PDB entry 3L2P | X-ray diffraction, 3.00 A resolution | chains A and B of the 4 polymer chains in the assembly

Chain A:
Name: DNA ligase 3
Organism: Homo sapiens
Notes: EC 6.5.1.1
UniProtKB: P49916 (DNLI3_HUMAN); residues 170-746 here correspond to UniProt positions 257-833 (UniProt number = residue number + 87)
Sequence (579 residues; each row starts with the number of its first residue):
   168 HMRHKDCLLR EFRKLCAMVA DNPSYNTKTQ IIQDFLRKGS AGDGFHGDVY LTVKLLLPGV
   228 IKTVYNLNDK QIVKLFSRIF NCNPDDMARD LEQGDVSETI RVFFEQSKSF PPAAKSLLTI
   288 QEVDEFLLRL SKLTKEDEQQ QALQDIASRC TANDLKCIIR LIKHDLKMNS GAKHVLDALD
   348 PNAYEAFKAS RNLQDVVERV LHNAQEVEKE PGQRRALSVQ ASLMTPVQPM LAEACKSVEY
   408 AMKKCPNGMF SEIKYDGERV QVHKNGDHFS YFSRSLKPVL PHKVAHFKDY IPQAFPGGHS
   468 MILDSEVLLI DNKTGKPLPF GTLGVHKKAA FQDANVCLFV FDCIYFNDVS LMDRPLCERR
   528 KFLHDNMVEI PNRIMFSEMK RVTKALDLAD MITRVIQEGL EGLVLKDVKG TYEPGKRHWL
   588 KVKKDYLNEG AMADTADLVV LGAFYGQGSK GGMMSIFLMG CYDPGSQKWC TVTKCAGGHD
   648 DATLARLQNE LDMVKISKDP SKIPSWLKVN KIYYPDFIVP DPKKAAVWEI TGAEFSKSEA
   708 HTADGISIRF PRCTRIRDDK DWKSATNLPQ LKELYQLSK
Disordered / not traced: 207-213, 376-383, 596-598, 666-691
Covalently attached groups: adenosine monophosphate (AMP) linked to Lys421
Sequence notes: expression tag (168-169)
Small-molecule neighbours: adenosine monophosphate (AMP): Met397, Leu398, Ala399, Glu419, Ile420, Tyr422, Arg426, Glu473, Phe508, Val571, Lys573, Trp586, Lys588, Lys590
UniProt features mapped onto this chain:
  - region (Interaction with DNA): Pro190 to Asn193, Val231 to Asp236, Thr301 to Asp304, Lys334 to Lys340
  - active site: Lys421 (N6-AMP-lysine intermediate)
  - binding site (ATP): Glu419, Arg426, Arg441, Lys573, Arg584, Lys588
  - binding site (Mg(2+)): Glu473, Glu568
Reported in the primary citation:
  - binding site for adenosine monophosphate: Lys421
  - catalytic residues: Lys421
  - conformationally variable residues (order/disorder transition): Ser207 to His213, Lys376 to Ala383, Asp666 to Lys691
  - mutagenesis - K323E: decreased catalytic activity on blunt-end DNA ligation
  - mutagenesis - R327E: abolished catalytic activity on blunt-end joining
  - mutagenesis - K323E, R327E: unchanged catalytic activity (DNA nick-joining activity)
  - mutagenesis - R180E, A187E, C324Y: unchanged catalytic activity on blunt-end joining
  - contacts within the chain: Glu265-Lys323 (salt bridge), Asp262-Arg327 (salt bridge)
  - mutagenesis - D262R/R327E, E265K/K323E: decreased catalytic activity (blunt-end DNA joining activity)

Chain B:
Molecule: 11-nt DNA strand
Sequence (11 nucleotides; numbered 1 to 11; the number before each row is that of its first residue):
     1 CGGGATGCGT C

Chain A / chain B interface:
Residue-residue contacts (23):
  Val231(A) - DC8(B)  phosphate contact
  Val231(A) - DG9(B)  phosphate contact
  Asn233(A) - DG7(B)  phosphate contact
  Asn233(A) - DC8(B)  hydrogen bond to the phosphate
  Leu234(A) - DG7(B)  phosphate contact
  Leu234(A) - DC8(B)  phosphate contact
  Asn235(A) - DG7(B)  hydrogen bond to the phosphate
  Lys237(A) - DT6(B)  phosphate contact
  Lys237(A) - DG7(B)  phosphate contact
  Gln238(A) - DT6(B)  phosphate contact
  Gln238(A) - DG7(B)  hydrogen bond to the phosphate
  Gly424(A) - DC11(B)  sugar contact
  Glu425(A) - DT10(B)  sugar contact
  Glu425(A) - DC11(B)  phosphate contact
  Arg426(A) - DC11(B)  hydrogen bond to the phosphate
  Ser440(A) - DT10(B)  hydrogen bond to the phosphate
  Arg441(A) - DC11(B)  phosphate contact
  Ser442(A) - DT10(B)  hydrogen bond to the phosphate
  Lys444(A) - DG9(B)  salt bridge to the phosphate
  Lys444(A) - DT10(B)  phosphate contact
  Phe487(A) - DT10(B)  base contact
  Phe487(A) - DC11(B)  sugar contact
  Phe717(A) - DC11(B)  base contact
Interface residues without a listed pair, chain A (20 interface residues in all): Tyr232, Asp236, Lys241, Asp423, Arg716

Overview:
Chain A and chain B form an interface of 20 and 6 residues respectively; the contacts include 6 hydrogen bonds
and 1 salt bridge. Polar contacts include Asn233(A)-DC8(B), Asn235(A)-DG7(B) and Gln238(A)-DG7(B). From the
paper: the catalytic residue Lys421(A); D262R/R327E and E265K/K323E of chain A reduce catalytic activity
(blunt-end DNA joining activity); 7 substitutions were tested in all.
Chain A is DNA ligase 3 (Homo sapiens) and chain B is an 11-nt DNA strand; the structure, Human DNA Ligase III
Recognizes DNA Ends by Dynamic Switching Between Two DNA Bound States, was determined by X-ray diffraction.
